Entry 9QYR (X-ray diffraction, 1.71 A resolution); this record covers chain A.

# Chain A
Name: Leaf-branch compost cutinase
From: uncultured bacterium
Notes: EC 3.1.1.74, 3.1.1.101
UniProt: G9BY57 (PETH_UNKP); residues 2-259 here correspond to UniProt positions 36-293 (UniProt number = residue number + 34)
Chain sequence (267 residues; numbered 1 to 267; the number before each row is that of its first residue):
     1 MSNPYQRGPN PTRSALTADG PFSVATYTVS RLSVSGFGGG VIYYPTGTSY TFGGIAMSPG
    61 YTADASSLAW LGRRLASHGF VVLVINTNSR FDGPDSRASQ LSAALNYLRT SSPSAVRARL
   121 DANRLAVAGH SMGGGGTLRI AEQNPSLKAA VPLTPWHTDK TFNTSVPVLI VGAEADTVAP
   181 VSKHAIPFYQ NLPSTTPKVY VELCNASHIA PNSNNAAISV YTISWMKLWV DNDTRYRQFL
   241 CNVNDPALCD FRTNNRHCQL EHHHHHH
Not modelled in the structure: 1, 259-267
Sequence notes: initiating methionine (1); engineered mutation Tyr-50 (Leu84 in G9BY57), Lys-183 (Gln217 in G9BY57); conflict Gly-93 (Tyr127 in G9BY57), Cys-204 (Asp238 in G9BY57), Ile-209 (Phe243 in G9BY57), Cys-249 (Ser283 in G9BY57); expression tag (260-267)
Disulfides: Cys-204/Cys-249, Cys-241/Cys-258
Reported in the primary citation:
  - mutagenesis - Y61E: abolished catalytic activity

# Overview
The paper reports that Y61E abolishes catalytic activity.
Chain A is Leaf-branch compost cutinase (uncultured bacterium); the structure, Crystal structure of leaf
branch compost cutinase variant ICCG L50Y Q183K, was determined by X-ray diffraction, deposited together with
9QYP, 9QYQ, 9QYS, 9QYT and 9QYU.
